6N7N - chains A and T of the 7 polymer chains in the assembly; structure by electron microscopy, 3.50 A resolution.

[Chain A]
Name: DNA primase/helicase
Organism: Enterobacteria phage T7
Notes: EC 2.7.7.-, 3.6.4.12
UniProt: P03692 (PRIM_BPT7); residue numbers follow UniProt; this construct covers 1-566
Sequence (566 residues; numbered 1 to 566; the number before each row is that of its first residue):
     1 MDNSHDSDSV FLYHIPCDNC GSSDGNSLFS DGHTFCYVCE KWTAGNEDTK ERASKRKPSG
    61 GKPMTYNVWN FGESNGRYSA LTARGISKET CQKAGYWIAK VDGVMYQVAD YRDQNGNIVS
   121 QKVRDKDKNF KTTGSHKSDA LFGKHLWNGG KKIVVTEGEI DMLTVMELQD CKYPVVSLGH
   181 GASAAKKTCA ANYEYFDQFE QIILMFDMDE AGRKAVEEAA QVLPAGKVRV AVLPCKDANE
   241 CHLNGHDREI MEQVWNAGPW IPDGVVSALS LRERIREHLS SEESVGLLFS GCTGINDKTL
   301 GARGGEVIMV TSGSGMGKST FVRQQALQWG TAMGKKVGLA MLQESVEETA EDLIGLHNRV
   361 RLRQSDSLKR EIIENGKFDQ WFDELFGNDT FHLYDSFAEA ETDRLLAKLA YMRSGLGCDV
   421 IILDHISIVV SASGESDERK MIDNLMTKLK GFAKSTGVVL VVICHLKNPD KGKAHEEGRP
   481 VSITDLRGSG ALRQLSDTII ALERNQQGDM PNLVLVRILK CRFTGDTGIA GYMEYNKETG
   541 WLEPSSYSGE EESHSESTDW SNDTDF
Not modelled in the structure: 1-263, 281-284, 397-401, 431-436, 550-566
Construct notes: engineered mutation Gln343 (Glu in P03692)
Ligand contacts: dTTP (TTP): Gln494, Lys520, Arg522, Thr524, Gly525
Swiss-Prot annotation at these positions:
  - zinc finger: Cys17 to Cys39 (C4-like)
  - region: Glu550 to Phe566 (Binding to viral DNA polymerase)
  - binding site (Zn(2+)): Cys17, Cys20, Cys36, Cys39
  - binding site (Mg(2+)): Glu157, Asp207, Asp237
  - binding site (ATP): Ser312 to Ser319
  - site (dTTP/dATP binding): Arg361, His465, Arg504, Arg522, Tyr535
Reported in the primary citation:
  - mutagenesis - E343Q: abolished catalytic activity (citing earlier work)
  - specificity-determining residues: His33 (citing earlier work)

[Chain T]
Molecule: 15-nt DNA strand
Sequence (15 nucleotides; row label = number of the first residue in the row):
     4 TTTTTTTTTT TTTTT

[Chain A / chain T interface]
Pairs across the interface (9):
  Asp437(A) - DT15(T)  base contact
  Arg439(A) - DT15(T)  hydrogen bond to the sugar
  Lys467(A) - DT17(T)  salt bridge to the phosphate
  Asn468(A) - DT18(T)  hydrogen bond to the phosphate
  Arg487(A) - DT17(T)  phosphate contact
  Arg487(A) - DT18(T)  salt bridge to the phosphate
  Gly488(A) - DT17(T)  phosphate contact
  Ser489(A) - DT16(T)  phosphate contact
  Gly490(A) - DT16(T)  hydrogen bond to the phosphate
Interface residues without a listed pair, chain T (5 interface residues in all): DT14

[In short]
The interface between chain A and chain T involves 8 residues on one side and 5 on the other; the contacts
include 3 hydrogen bonds and 2 salt bridges. Among the polar pairs are Arg439(A)-DT15(T), Asn468(A)-DT18(T)
and Gly490(A)-DT16(T). Chain A binds dTTP. From the paper: E343Q of chain A abolishes catalytic activity; the
specificity determinant His33(A).
Here chain A is DNA primase/helicase (Enterobacteria phage T7) and chain T is a 15-nt DNA strand. Entry 6N7N
(Structure of bacteriophage T7 E343Q mutant gp4 helicase-primase in complex with ssDNA, dTTP, AC dinucleotide
and ...) was determined by electron microscopy, deposited together with 6N7I, 6N7S, 6N7T, 6N7V, 6N7W, 6N9U and
3 further entries.
